8TEU - chains G and U of the 24 polymer chains in the assembly; structure by electron microscopy, 4.01 A resolution (low resolution: residue-level contacts below are approximate; hydrogen-bond / salt-bridge calls are withheld).

== Chain G ==
Protein: Capsid vertex component 1
Organism: Human herpesvirus 5 strain AD169
UniProt: P16799 (CVC1_HCMVA); numbering as in UniProt (aligned over 1-594)
Sequence (594 residues; row label = number of the first residue in the row):
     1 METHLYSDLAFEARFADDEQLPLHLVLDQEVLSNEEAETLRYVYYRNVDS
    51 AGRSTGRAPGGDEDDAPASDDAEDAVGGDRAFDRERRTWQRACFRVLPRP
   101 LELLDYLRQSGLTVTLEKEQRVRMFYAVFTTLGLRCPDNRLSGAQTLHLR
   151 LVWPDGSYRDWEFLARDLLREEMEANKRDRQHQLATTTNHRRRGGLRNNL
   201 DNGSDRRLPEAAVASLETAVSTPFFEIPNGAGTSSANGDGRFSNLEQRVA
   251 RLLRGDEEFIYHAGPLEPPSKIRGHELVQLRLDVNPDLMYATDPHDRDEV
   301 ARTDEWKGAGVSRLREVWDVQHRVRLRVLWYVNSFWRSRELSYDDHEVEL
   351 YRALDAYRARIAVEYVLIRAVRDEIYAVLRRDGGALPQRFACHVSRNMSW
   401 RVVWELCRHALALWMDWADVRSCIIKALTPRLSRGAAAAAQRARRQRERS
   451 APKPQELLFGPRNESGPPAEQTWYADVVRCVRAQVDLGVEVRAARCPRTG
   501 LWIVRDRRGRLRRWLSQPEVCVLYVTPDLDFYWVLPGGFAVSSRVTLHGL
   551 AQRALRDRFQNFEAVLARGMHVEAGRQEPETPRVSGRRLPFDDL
Unresolved in the structure: 177-297, 593-594

== Chain U ==
Protein: Triplex capsid protein 2
Organism: Human herpesvirus 5 strain AD169
UniProt: P16728 (TRX2_HCMVA); residues 1-306 here = UniProt positions 1-306
Sequence (306 residues; row label = number of the first residue in the row):
     1 MAAMEANIFCTFDHKLSIADVGKLTKLVAAVVPIPQRLHLIKHYQLGLHQ
    51 FVDHTRGYVRLRGLLRNMTLTLMRRVEGNQILLHVPTHGLLYTVLNTGPV
   101 TWEKGDALCVLPPLFHGPLARENLLTLGQWELVLPWIVPMPLALEINQRL
   151 LIMGLFSLDRSYEEVKAAVQQLQTITFRDATFTIPDPVIDQHLLIDMKTA
   201 CLSMSMVANLASELTMTYVRKLALEDSSMLLVKCQELLMRLDRERSVGEP
   251 RTPARPQHVSPDDEIARLSALFVMLRQLDDLIREQVVFTVCDVSPDNKSA
   301 TCIFKG
Unresolved in the structure: 1-3, 243-253

== How chain G and chain U interact ==
Residue-residue contacts (34; chain G residue first):
  Arg86(G) - Ser161(U)
  Arg91(G) - Asp159(U)
  Arg434(G) - Glu163(U)
  Glu563(G) - Ser161(U)
  Val565(G) - Arg160(U)
  Leu566(G) - Ser157(U)
  Leu566(G) - Leu158(U)
  Leu566(G) - Asp159(U)
  Leu566(G) - Arg160(U)
  Leu566(G) - Tyr162(U)
  Leu566(G) - Val165(U)
  Ala567(G) - Ile189(U)
  Arg568(G) - Ile189(U)
  Arg568(G) - Gln191(U)
  Gly569(G) - Ile189(U)
  Met570(G) - Tyr162(U)
  Met570(G) - Val188(U)
  Met570(G) - Ile189(U)
  His571(G) - Thr55(U)
  His571(G) - Tyr162(U)
  His571(G) - Pro187(U)
  His571(G) - Val188(U)
  Val572(G) - Met153(U)
  Val572(G) - Ser157(U)
  Val572(G) - Tyr162(U)
  Val572(G) - Val165(U)
  Val572(G) - Val169(U)
  Val572(G) - Pro187(U)
  Glu573(G) - Gln173(U)
  Glu573(G) - Pro185(U)
  Glu573(G) - Pro187(U)
  Ala574(G) - Tyr162(U)
  Arg576(G) - Asp186(U)
  Glu580(G) - Arg56(U)
Also at the interface, not in a pair above, chain G (17 interface residues in all): Ala564
Also at the interface, not in a pair above, chain U (21 interface residues in all): His54, Leu194

== In short ==
The interface between chain G and chain U involves 17 residues on one side and 21 on the other.
Chain G is Capsid vertex component 1 and chain U is Triplex capsid protein 2, both from Human herpesvirus 5
strain AD169; the structure, Human cytomegalovirus portal vertex, non-infectious enveloped particle (NIEP)
configuration 2 - inverted (NC2-inv), was determined by electron microscopy, deposited together with 8TEP,
8TES, 8TET and 8TEW.
